6UVN - chains C and M of the 12 polymer chains in the assembly; structure by electron microscopy, 3.10 A resolution.

[Chain C]
Molecule: Cas7
Organism: Vibrio cholerae
Sequence (355 residues; each row starts with the number of its first residue):
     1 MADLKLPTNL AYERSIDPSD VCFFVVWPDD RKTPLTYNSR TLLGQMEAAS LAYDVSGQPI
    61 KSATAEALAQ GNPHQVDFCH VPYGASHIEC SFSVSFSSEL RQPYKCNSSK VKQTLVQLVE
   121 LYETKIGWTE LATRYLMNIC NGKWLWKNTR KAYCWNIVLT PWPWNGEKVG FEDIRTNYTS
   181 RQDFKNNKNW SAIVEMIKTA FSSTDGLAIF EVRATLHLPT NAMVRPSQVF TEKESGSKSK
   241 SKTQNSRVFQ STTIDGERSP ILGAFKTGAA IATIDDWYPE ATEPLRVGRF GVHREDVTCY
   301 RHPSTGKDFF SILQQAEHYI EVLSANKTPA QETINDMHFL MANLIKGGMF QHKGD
Disordered / not traced: 1-3, 44-72, 232-244, 354-355

[Chain M]
Molecule: crRNA
Organism: Vibrio cholerae
Sequence (61 nucleotides; each row starts with the number of its first residue):
     1 CUAAGAAAUU CACGGCGGGC UUGAUGUCCG CGUCUACCUG GUUCACUGCC GUGUAGGCAG
    61 C

[Interface between chain C and chain M]
Contacting residue pairs (41; chain C residue first):
  Ala11(C) - U35(M)  base contact
  Tyr12(C) - U35(M)  hydrogen bond to the sugar
  Tyr12(C) - A36(M)  sugar contact
  Glu13(C) - U35(M)  phosphate contact
  Glu13(C) - A36(M)  phosphate contact
  Arg14(C) - A36(M)  salt bridge to the phosphate
  Arg14(C) - C37(M)  salt bridge to the phosphate
  Tyr104(C) - C34(M)  hydrogen bond to the sugar
  Tyr104(C) - U35(M)  sugar contact
  Lys105(C) - C34(M)  hydrogen bond to the base
  Trp146(C) - C38(M)  base contact
  Met223(C) - U43(M)  phosphate contact
  Arg225(C) - U42(M)  base contact
  Ser227(C) - G40(M)  phosphate contact
  Gln228(C) - U39(M)  sugar contact
  Gln228(C) - G40(M)  hydrogen bond to the phosphate
  Gln228(C) - G41(M)  hydrogen bond to the phosphate
  Val229(C) - U39(M)  base contact
  Phe230(C) - U39(M)  base contact
  Thr231(C) - U39(M)  base contact
  Asn245(C) - G41(M)  base contact
  Ser246(C) - G41(M)  hydrogen bond to the base
  Arg247(C) - U42(M)  hydrogen bond to the phosphate
  Arg247(C) - U43(M)  salt bridge to the phosphate
  Gln250(C) - U39(M)  phosphate contact
  Phe265(C) - C37(M)  phosphate contact
  Phe265(C) - C38(M)  sugar contact
  Lys266(C) - C38(M)  hydrogen bond to the base
  Lys266(C) - G40(M)  salt bridge to the phosphate
  Ala269(C) - C38(M)  phosphate contact
  Arg286(C) - C37(M)  sugar contact
  Arg286(C) - C38(M)  salt bridge to the phosphate
  Arg294(C) - C38(M)  hydrogen bond to the sugar
  Arg294(C) - U39(M)  phosphate contact
  Arg294(C) - G40(M)  salt bridge to the phosphate
  Lys346(C) - A36(M)  sugar contact
  Gly347(C) - A36(M)  sugar contact
  Gly348(C) - U35(M)  sugar contact
  Gly348(C) - A36(M)  sugar contact
  Met349(C) - U35(M)  hydrogen bond to the base
  Met349(C) - A36(M)  base contact
Also at the interface, not in a pair above, chain C (28 interface residues in all): Lys147

[Overview]
The interface between chain C and chain M involves 28 residues on one side and 10 on the other; the contacts
include 10 hydrogen bonds and 6 salt bridges. Among the polar pairs are Lys105(C)-C34(M), Ser246(C)-G41(M) and
Lys266(C)-C38(M).
Chain C is Cas7 and chain M is crRNA, both from Vibrio cholerae; the structure, CryoEM structure of
VcCascasde-TniQ complex, was determined by electron microscopy.
